PDB entry 8ROH | X-ray diffraction, 2.60 A resolution | chains A and B

[Chain A]
Protein: Structural maintenance of chromosomes protein 3
Organism: Homo sapiens
Reference sequence: Q9UQE7 (SMC3_HUMAN); the construct has insertions or renumbered stretches relative to UniProt, so the offset changes along the chain: 1-213 = UniProt 1-213; 953-958 = UniProt 214-219; 971-1217 = UniProt 971-1217
Amino-acid sequence (478 residues; numbered 1 to 1217; 739 numbers in that range are skipped by the numbering (no residue carries them; nothing is unmodelled there); the number before each row is that of its first residue):
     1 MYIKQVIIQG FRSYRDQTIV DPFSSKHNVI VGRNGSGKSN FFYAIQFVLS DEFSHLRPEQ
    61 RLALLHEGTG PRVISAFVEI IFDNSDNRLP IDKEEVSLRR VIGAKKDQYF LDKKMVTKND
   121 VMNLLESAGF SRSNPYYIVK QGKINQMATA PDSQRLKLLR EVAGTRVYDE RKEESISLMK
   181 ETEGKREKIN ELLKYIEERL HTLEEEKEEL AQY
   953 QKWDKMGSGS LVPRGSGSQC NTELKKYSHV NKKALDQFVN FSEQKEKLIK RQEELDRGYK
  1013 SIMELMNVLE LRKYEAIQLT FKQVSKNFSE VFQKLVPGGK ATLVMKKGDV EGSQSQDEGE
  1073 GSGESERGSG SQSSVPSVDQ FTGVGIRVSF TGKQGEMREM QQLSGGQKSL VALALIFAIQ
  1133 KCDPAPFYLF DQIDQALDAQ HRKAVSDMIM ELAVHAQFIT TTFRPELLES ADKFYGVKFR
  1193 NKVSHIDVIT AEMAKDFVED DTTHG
Not modelled in the structure: 953-981, 1060-1092, 1104-1106
Differences from the reference sequence: linker (959-970); engineered mutation Q1144 (Glu in Q9UQE7)
Swiss-Prot annotation at these positions:
  - binding site (ATP): G32 to S39
  - modified residue: K105 (N6-acetyllysine), K106 (N6-acetyllysine), K140 (N6-acetyllysine), S1013 (Phosphoserine), S1065 (Phosphoserine), S1067 (Phosphoserine), S1074 (Phosphoserine), S1083 (Phosphoserine), K1190 (N6-acetyllysine)

[Chain B]
Protein: Double-strand-break repair protein rad21 homolog
Organism: Homo sapiens
Reference sequence: O60216 (RAD21_HUMAN); numbering as in UniProt (aligned over 1-102)
Amino-acid sequence (110 residues; numbered 1 to 110; the number before each row is that of its first residue):
     1 MFYAHFVLSK RGPLAKIWLA AHWDKKLTKA HVFECNLESS VESIISPKVK MALRTSGHLL
    61 LGVVRIYHRK AKYLLADCNE AFIKIKMAFR PGVVDLPEEN REGSLEVLFQ
Not modelled in the structure: 1-3, 91-110
Differences from the reference sequence: expression tag (103-110)
Swiss-Prot annotation at these positions:
  - modified residue: S46 (Phosphoserine)
  - cross-link: K48 (Glycyl lysine isopeptide (Lys-Gly) (interchain with G-Cter in SUMO2))

[How chain A and chain B interact]
Pairs across the interface - 109 pairs, chain A then chain B:
  D86(A) with S9(B), hydrogen bond (backbone-side chain)
  R88(A) with F6(B)
  P90(A) with W23(B), hydrophobic
  D92(A) with R11(B), salt bridge
  L111(A) with W23(B), hydrophobic
  D120(A) with W23(B), hydrogen bond; K25(B), salt bridge
  N123(A) with H22(B), hydrogen bond (side chain-backbone); W23(B)
  L124(A) with W23(B), hydrophobic
  E126(A) with W18(B); H22(B)
  S127(A) with F6(B); W18(B), hydrogen bond (backbone-side chain); H22(B)
  S131(A) with R54(B), hydrogen bond
  S133(A) with R54(B)
  V162(A) with H5(B); R54(B), hydrogen bond (backbone-side chain)
  A163(A) with L53(B); R54(B), hydrogen bond (backbone-backbone)
  G164(A) with L53(B); R54(B)
  T165(A) with L53(B)
  V167(A) with R54(B); H58(B)
  Y168(A) with L53(B), hydrophobic; G57(B)
  R171(A) with A21(B), hydrogen bond (side chain-backbone); H22(B); G57(B); H58(B), hydrogen bond; L61(B)
  K172(A) with L60(B)
  E174(A) with L61(B); R65(B), salt bridge
  S175(A) with L60(B); L61(B); V64(B)
  L178(A) with V64(B), hydrophobic; R65(B)
  M179(A) with V64(B), hydrophobic; Y67(B), hydrophobic
  E181(A) with H68(B), salt bridge
  T182(A) with Y67(B); H68(B), hydrogen bond; A71(B)
  K185(A) with H68(B); K72(B); L75(B)
  R186(A) with Y67(B)
  K188(A) with L75(B)
  I189(A) with A71(B); L74(B), hydrophobic; L75(B)
  L192(A) with L75(B), hydrophobic; C78(B), hydrophobic; N79(B); F82(B), hydrophobic
  Y195(A) with F82(B), hydrophobic
  I196(A) with F82(B), hydrophobic; I85(B), hydrophobic
  R199(A) with I85(B); K86(B)
  L203(A) with F89(B), hydrophobic
  V982(A) with F89(B)
  N983(A) with A88(B); F89(B), hydrogen bond (backbone-backbone); R90(B)
  K985(A) with A88(B)
  A986(A) with A88(B), hydrogen bond (backbone-backbone); F89(B)
  F993(A) with K84(B); I85(B), hydrophobic; A88(B), hydrophobic
  Q996(A) with A81(B); K84(B), hydrogen bond
  L1000(A) with L74(B), hydrophobic; A81(B), hydrophobic
  R1003(A) with F33(B); L74(B); D77(B), salt bridge
  Q1004(A) with L74(B)
  E1006(A) with C35(B); K70(B), salt bridge
  L1007(A) with Y67(B); K70(B); A71(B), hydrophobic
  R1009(A) with E38(B), salt bridge
  G1010(A) with L37(B)
  Y1011(A) with Y67(B)
  S1013(A) with E38(B); V41(B)
  I1014(A) with V64(B), hydrophobic; Y67(B), hydrophobic
  E1016(A) with I45(B)
  L1017(A) with V41(B), hydrophobic; I44(B), hydrophobic; I45(B), hydrophobic
  M1018(A) with L60(B), hydrophobic
  L1021(A) with S56(B); L60(B), hydrophobic
  R1024(A) with I45(B), hydrogen bond (side chain-backbone)
  E1027(A) with K50(B), salt bridge
  A1028(A) with L53(B), hydrophobic
  I1029(A) with L53(B), hydrophobic
  C1134(A) with H5(B)
  D1135(A) with H5(B); R54(B), salt bridge
Also at the interface, not in a pair above, chain A (74 interface residues in all): N87, I91, T117, A128, G129, E161, E183, L193, T202, V1020, K1025, L1031, T1032
Also at the interface, not in a pair above, chain B (48 interface residues in all): L19, A52, V63, Y73
Interface features reported in the paper:
  - specific contacts: K25(B)-D120(A), R54(B)-S131(A), R54(B)-S133(A), R54(B)-D1135(A)
  - interface residues, chain B: P13(B)

[Overview]
74 residues of chain A face 48 of chain B across their interface, with 14 hydrogen bonds and 9 salt bridges.
Polar pairs include D92(A)-R11(B), D120(A)-K25(B) and E174(A)-R65(B). The authors report contacts between
K25(B) and D120(A), R54(B) and S131(A) and R54(B) and S133(A) among others. From the paper: the interface
residue P13(B).
Chain A is Structural maintenance of chromosomes protein 3 and chain B is Double-strand-break repair protein
rad21 homolog, both from Homo sapiens; the structure, Human cohesin SMC3-HD(EQ)/RAD21-N complex - Apo
conformation, was determined by X-ray diffraction (same publication as 8P0A, 8PQ5, 8RO6, 8RO7, 8RO8, 8RO9 and
11 further entries).
